5DL8 - chain B; structure by X-ray diffraction, 2.20 A resolution.

Chain B:
Molecule: Benzoate transport porin BenP
Source organism: Acinetobacter baumannii AB307-0294
UniProt: A0A0D5YI36 (A0A0D5YI36_ACIBA); residues 1-392 here correspond to UniProt positions 27-418 (UniProt number = residue number + 26)
Sequence (407 residues; each row starts with the number of its first residue; note: 1 number in that range is skipped by the numbering (no residue carries it; nothing is unmodelled there); numbers below 1 keep their minus sign (Ala-14 is residue -14)):
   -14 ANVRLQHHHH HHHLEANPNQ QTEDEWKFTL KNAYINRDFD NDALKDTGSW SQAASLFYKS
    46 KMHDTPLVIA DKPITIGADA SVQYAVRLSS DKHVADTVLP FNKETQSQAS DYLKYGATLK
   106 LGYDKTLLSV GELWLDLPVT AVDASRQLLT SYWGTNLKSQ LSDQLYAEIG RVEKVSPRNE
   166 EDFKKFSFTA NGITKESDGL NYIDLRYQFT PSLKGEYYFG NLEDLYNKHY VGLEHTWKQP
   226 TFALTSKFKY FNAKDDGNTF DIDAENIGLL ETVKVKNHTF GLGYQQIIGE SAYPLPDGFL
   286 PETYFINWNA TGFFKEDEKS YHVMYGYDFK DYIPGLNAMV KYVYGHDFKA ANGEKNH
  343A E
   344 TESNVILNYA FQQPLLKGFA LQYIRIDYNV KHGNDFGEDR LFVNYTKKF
Disordered / not traced: -14 to 1
Construct notes: expression tag (-14 to 0)
Ion coordination: Ca2+ site 1: Asp23, Phe24, Asp31; Ca2+ site 2: Val373, Gly376, Asp378

Overview:
Asp23, Phe24 and Asp31 form the Ca2+ site 1. The Ca2+ site 2 is built by Val373, Gly376 and Asp378.
Chain B is Benzoate transport porin BenP (Acinetobacter baumannii AB307-0294); the structure, Crystal
structure of Acinetobacter baumannii OccAB4, was determined by X-ray diffraction, deposited together with
5DL5, 5DL6 and 5DL7.
